3VXU - chains A and C of the 5 polymer chains in the assembly; structure by X-ray diffraction, 2.70 A resolution.

Chain A:
Name: HLA class I histocompatibility antigen, A-24 alpha chain
Organism: Homo sapiens
UniProt: P05534 (1A24_HUMAN); residues 1-274 here correspond to UniProt positions 25-298 (UniProt number = residue number + 24)
Sequence (275 residues; row label = number of the first residue in the row; numbering starts at 0):
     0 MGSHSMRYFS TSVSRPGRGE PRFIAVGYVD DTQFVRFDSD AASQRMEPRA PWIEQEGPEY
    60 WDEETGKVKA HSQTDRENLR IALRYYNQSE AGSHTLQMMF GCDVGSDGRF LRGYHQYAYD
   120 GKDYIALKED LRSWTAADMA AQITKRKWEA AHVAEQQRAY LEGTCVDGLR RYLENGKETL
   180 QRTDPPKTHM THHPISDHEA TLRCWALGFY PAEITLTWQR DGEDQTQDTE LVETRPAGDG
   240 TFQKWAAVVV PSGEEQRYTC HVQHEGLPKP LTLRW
Not modelled in the structure: 0
Differences from the reference sequence: expression tag (0)
Disulfide bonds: Cys-101/Cys-164, Cys-203/Cys-259

Chain C:
Name: 10-mer peptide from Protein Nef
UniProt: Q9YYU3 (Q9YYU3_9HIV1); residues 1-10 here correspond to UniProt positions 143-152 (UniProt number = residue number + 142)
Sequence (10 residues; row label = number of the first residue in the row):
     1 RFPLTFGWCF

How chain A and chain C interact:
Pairs across the interface (33):
  Met-5(A) with Arg-1(C)
  Tyr-7(A) with Arg-1(C), hydrogen bond (side chain-backbone); Phe-2(C), hydrogen bond (side chain-backbone); Pro-3(C)
  Glu-63(A) with Arg-1(C); Phe-2(C), hydrogen bond (side chain-backbone)
  Lys-66(A) with Arg-1(C); Phe-2(C), hydrogen bond (side chain-backbone); Pro-3(C); Leu-4(C)
  His-70(A) with Phe-2(C)
  Thr-73(A) with Trp-8(C)
  Asn-77(A) with Trp-8(C); Cys-9(C); Phe-10(C), hydrogen bond (side chain-backbone)
  Ile-80(A) with Phe-10(C)
  Tyr-84(A) with Phe-10(C), hydrogen bond (side chain-backbone)
  Met-97(A) with Phe-2(C), hydrophobic
  Phe-99(A) with Pro-3(C), hydrophobic
  Tyr-116(A) with Phe-10(C), hydrophobic
  Tyr-123(A) with Phe-10(C), hydrophobic
  Thr-143(A) with Phe-10(C), hydrogen bond (side chain-backbone)
  Lys-146(A) with Phe-10(C)
  Trp-147(A) with Trp-8(C), hydrophobic; Cys-9(C), hydrogen bond (side chain-backbone)
  Val-152(A) with Trp-8(C)
  Gln-155(A) with Trp-8(C)
  Gln-156(A) with Trp-8(C)
  Tyr-159(A) with Phe-2(C), hydrogen bond (side chain-backbone); Pro-3(C), hydrophobic; Leu-4(C), hydrophobic
  Thr-163(A) with Arg-1(C)
  Tyr-171(A) with Arg-1(C), hydrogen bond (side chain-backbone)
Other interface residues (no listed pair), chain A (24 interface residues in all): Glu-62, Leu-95
Other interface residues (no listed pair), chain C (8 interface residues in all): Thr-5

Summary:
24 residues of chain A and 8 residues of chain C are in contact; the contacts include 10 hydrogen bonds. Polar
contacts include Tyr-7(A)/Arg-1(C), Tyr-7(A)/Phe-2(C) and Glu-63(A)/Phe-2(C).
Chain A is HLA class I histocompatibility antigen, A-24 alpha chain (Homo sapiens) and chain C is a 10-mer
peptide from Protein Nef; the structure, The complex between T36-5 TCR and HLA-A24 bound to HIV-1
Nef134-10(2F) peptide, was determined by X-ray diffraction (same publication as 3VXM, 3VXN, 3VXO, 3VXP, 3VXQ,
3VXR and 3 further entries).
